PDB entry 2DJI | X-ray diffraction, 1.60 A resolution | chain A

# Chain A
Molecule: Pyruvate oxidase
Organism: Aerococcus viridans
Notes: EC 1.2.3.3
Amino-acid sequence (590 residues; row label = number of the first residue in the row):
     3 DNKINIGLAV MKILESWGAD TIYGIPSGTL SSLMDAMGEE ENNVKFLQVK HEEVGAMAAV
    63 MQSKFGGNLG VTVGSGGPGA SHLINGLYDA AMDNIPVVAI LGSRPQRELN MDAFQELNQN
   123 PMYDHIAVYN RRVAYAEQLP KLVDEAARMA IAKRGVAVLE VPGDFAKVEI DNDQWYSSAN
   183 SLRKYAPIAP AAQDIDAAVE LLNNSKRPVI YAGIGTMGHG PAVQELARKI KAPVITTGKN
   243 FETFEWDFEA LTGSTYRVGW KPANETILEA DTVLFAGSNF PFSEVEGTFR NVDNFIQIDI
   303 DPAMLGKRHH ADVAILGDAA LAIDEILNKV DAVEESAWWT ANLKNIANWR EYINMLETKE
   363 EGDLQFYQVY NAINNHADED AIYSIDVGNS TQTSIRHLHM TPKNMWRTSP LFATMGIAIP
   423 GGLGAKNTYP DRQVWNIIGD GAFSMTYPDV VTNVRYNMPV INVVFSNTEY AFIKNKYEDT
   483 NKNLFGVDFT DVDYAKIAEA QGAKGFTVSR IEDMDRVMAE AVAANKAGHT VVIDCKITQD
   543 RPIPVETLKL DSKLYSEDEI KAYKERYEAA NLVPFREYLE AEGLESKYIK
Ligand contacts: FAD (flavin-adenine dinucleotide): Phe116, Gly215, Ile216, Gly217, Thr239, Gly240, Lys241, Asn242, Ser256, Thr257, Tyr258, Arg259, Val260, Gly261, Gly279, Ser280, Asn281, Phe282, Pro283, Phe284, Ile300, Asp301, Ile302, Asp303, Met306, Gly319, Asp320, Ala321, Val389, Gln394, Ser411, Pro412, Leu413, Ala415, Phe474
From the paper describing this entry:
  - binding site for flavin-adenine dinucleotide: Ile216, Thr239, Lys241, Thr257, Val260, Ser280, Asn281, Asp301, Asp320, Ala321, Pro412

# Overview
Chain A binds flavin-adenine dinucleotide. The paper reports a binding site for flavin-adenine dinucleotide at
Ile216, Thr239 and Lys241 among others.
Chain A is Pyruvate oxidase (Aerococcus viridans); the structure, Crystal Structure of Pyruvate Oxidase from
Aerococcus viridans containing FAD, was determined by X-ray diffraction together with 1V5F and 1V5G from the
same study.
